Entry 8CJG (X-ray diffraction, 2.30 A resolution); this record covers chain A.

# Chain A
Protein: AetF
From: Aetokthonos hydrillicola Thurmond2011
Reference sequence: A0A861B9Z9 (A0A861B9Z9_9CYAN); residue numbers follow UniProt; this construct covers 1-655
Amino-acid sequence (663 residues; numbered -7 to 655; the number before each row is that of its first residue; numbers below 1 keep their minus sign (Gly-7 is residue -7)):
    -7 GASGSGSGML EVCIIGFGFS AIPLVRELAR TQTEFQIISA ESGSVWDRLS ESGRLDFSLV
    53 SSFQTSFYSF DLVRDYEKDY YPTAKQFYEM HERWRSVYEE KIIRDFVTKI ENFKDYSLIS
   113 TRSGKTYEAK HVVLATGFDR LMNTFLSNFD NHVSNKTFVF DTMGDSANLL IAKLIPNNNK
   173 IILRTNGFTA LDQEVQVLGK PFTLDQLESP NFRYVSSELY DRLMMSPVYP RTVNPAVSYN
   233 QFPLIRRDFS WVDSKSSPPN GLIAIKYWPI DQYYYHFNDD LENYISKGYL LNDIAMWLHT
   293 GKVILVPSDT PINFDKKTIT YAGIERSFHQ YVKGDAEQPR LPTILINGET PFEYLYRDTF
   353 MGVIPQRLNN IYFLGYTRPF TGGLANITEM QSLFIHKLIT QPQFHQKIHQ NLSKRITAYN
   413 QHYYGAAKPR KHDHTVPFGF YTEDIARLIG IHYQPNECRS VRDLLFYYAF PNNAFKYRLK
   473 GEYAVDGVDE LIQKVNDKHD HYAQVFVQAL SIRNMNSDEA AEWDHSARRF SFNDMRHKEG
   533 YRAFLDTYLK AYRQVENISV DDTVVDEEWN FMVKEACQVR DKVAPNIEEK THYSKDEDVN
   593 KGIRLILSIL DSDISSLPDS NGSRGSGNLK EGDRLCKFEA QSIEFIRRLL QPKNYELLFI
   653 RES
Unresolved in the structure: -7 to 0, 610-627
Construct notes: expression tag (-7 to 0)
Small-molecule neighbours:
  - FAD (flavin-adenine dinucleotide): Ile7, Gly8, Phe9, Gly10, Phe11, Ser12, Ile30, Ser31, Ala32, Ser34, Gly35, Ser36, Val37, Trp38, Phe49, Leu51, Val52, Ser53, Phe79, Asp97, Phe98, Val99, Ala127, Thr128, Gly129, Arg132, Asn135, Arg332, Gly367, Arg370, Gly374, Gly375, Leu376
  - 7-bromo-L-tryptophan (UV3): Leu183, Leu196, Leu199, Glu200, Leu215, Met216, Pro219, Val220, Phe372, Thr373, Gln500, Asp516, Ser523, Phe524, Lys587
From the paper describing this entry:
  - catalytic residues: Glu200 (proposed by the authors, not directly observed)

# Summary
Bound to chain A: flavin-adenine dinucleotide and 7-bromo-L-tryptophan. The paper reports the catalytic
residue Glu200.
Chain A is AetF (Aetokthonos hydrillicola Thurmond2011); the structure, AetF, a single-component
flavin-dependent tryptophan halogenase, in complex with 7-bromo-L-tryptophan, was determined by X-ray
diffraction together with 8CJD, 8CJE and 8CJF from the same study.
